Entry 2C15 (X-ray diffraction, 1.48 A resolution); this record covers chains A and B.

# Chain A (and B)
Protein: Delta-aminolevulinic acid dehydratase
From: Pseudomonas aeruginosa
Notes: EC 4.2.1.24; chain B of this document is another copy of the same molecule, construct and numbering; everything in this record applies to it too
UniProt: Q59643 (HEM2_PSEAE); numbering as in UniProt (aligned over 1-337)
Chain sequence (337 residues; numbered 1 to 337; the number before each row is that of its first residue):
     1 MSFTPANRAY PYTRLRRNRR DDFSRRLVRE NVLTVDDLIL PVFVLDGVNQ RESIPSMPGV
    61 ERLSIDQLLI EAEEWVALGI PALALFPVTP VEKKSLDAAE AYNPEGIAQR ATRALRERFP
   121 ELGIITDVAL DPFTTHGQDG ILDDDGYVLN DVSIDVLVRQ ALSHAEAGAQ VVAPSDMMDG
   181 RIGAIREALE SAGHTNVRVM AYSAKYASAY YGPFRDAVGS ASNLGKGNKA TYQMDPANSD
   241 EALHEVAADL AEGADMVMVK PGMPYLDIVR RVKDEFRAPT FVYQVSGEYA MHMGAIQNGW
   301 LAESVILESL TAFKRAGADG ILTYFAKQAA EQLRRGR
Unresolved in the structure: 1-2, 337 (chain B: 1, 221-227, 337)
Sequence notes: conflict V199 (Ile in Q59643)
Modified residues: K260 ((Z)-n^6-{3-carboxy-1-[(4-carboxy-2-oxobutoxy)methyl]propylidene}-L-lysine; LET)
Swiss-Prot annotation at these positions:
  - active site: K205 (Schiff-base intermediate with substrate)
  - binding site (5-aminolevulinate): R215, K229, S286, Y324
  - binding site (Mg(2+)): E245
Bound ions: Mg2+ near E245 (its only coordinating residue here)

# How chain A and chain B interact
Contacting residue pairs - 164 pairs, chain A then chain B:
  F3(A) - L243(B)  hydrophobic
  F3(A) - H244(B)
  F3(A) - E275(B)  hydrogen bond (backbone-side chain)
  F3(A) - F276(B)  hydrophobic
  R8(A) - H244(B)  hydrogen bond
  Y10(A) - D151(B)  hydrogen bond
  Y10(A) - D179(B)
  Y10(A) - G180(B)
  Y10(A) - E252(B)
  R14(A) - N150(B)
  R14(A) - D151(B)  salt bridge
  R14(A) - D179(B)
  L15(A) - D179(B)  hydrogen bond (backbone-side chain)
  L15(A) - H244(B)
  L15(A) - E245(B)
  R16(A) - Y147(B)  hydrogen bond
  R16(A) - V148(B)  hydrogen bond (side chain-backbone)
  R16(A) - N150(B)  hydrogen bond
  R16(A) - M177(B)
  R16(A) - M178(B)
  R16(A) - D179(B)  hydrogen bond (backbone-side chain)
  R16(A) - T231(B)  hydrogen bond (side chain-backbone)
  R16(A) - Y232(B)
  R19(A) - A230(B)
  R19(A) - T231(B)
  R19(A) - Y232(B)  hydrogen bond (side chain-backbone)
  R19(A) - Q233(B)
  R19(A) - M234(B)
  R19(A) - E241(B)  salt bridge
  R19(A) - E245(B)  salt bridge
  R20(A) - Y147(B)
  R20(A) - T231(B)
  R25(A) - A230(B)
  R29(A) - D235(B)  salt bridge
  R29(A) - A237(B)
  R29(A) - N238(B)
  E30(A) - A237(B)
  E30(A) - N238(B)  hydrogen bond (backbone-side chain)
  E30(A) - S239(B)  hydrogen bond (side chain-backbone)
  E30(A) - D240(B)  hydrogen bond (side chain-backbone)
  E30(A) - E241(B)  hydrogen bond (side chain-backbone)
  N31(A) - A237(B)  hydrogen bond (side chain-backbone)
  P55(A) - W300(B)
  S56(A) - W300(B)
  P58(A) - W300(B)  hydrophobic
  Y147(A) - R16(B)  hydrogen bond
  Y147(A) - R20(B)
  V148(A) - R16(B)  hydrogen bond (backbone-side chain)
  N150(A) - R14(B)
  N150(A) - R16(B)  hydrogen bond
  D151(A) - Y10(B)  hydrogen bond
  D151(A) - R14(B)  salt bridge
  I154(A) - Y10(B)
  M177(A) - R16(B)
  M178(A) - R16(B)
  D179(A) - Y10(B)
  D179(A) - R14(B)
  D179(A) - L15(B)  hydrogen bond (side chain-backbone)
  D179(A) - R16(B)  hydrogen bond (side chain-backbone)
  G180(A) - Y10(B)
  S208(A) - E308(B)  hydrogen bond
  A209(A) - L301(B)
  A209(A) - S304(B)
  A209(A) - V305(B)  hydrophobic
  A209(A) - E308(B)  hydrogen bond (backbone-side chain)
  Y210(A) - M263(B)
  Y210(A) - H292(B)  hydrogen bond
  Y210(A) - V305(B)
  Y210(A) - E308(B)
  Y210(A) - S309(B)
  P213(A) - W300(B)
  P213(A) - L301(B)
  A230(A) - R19(B)
  A230(A) - R25(B)
  T231(A) - R16(B)  hydrogen bond (backbone-side chain)
  T231(A) - R19(B)
  T231(A) - R20(B)
  Y232(A) - R16(B)
  Y232(A) - R19(B)  hydrogen bond (backbone-side chain)
  Q233(A) - R19(B)
  M234(A) - R19(B)
  D235(A) - R29(B)  salt bridge
  P236(A) - R315(B)  hydrogen bond (backbone-side chain)
  A237(A) - R29(B)
  A237(A) - E30(B)
  A237(A) - N31(B)  hydrogen bond (backbone-side chain)
  A237(A) - T311(B)
  A237(A) - R315(B)
  N238(A) - R29(B)
  N238(A) - E30(B)  hydrogen bond (side chain-backbone)
  N238(A) - R315(B)
  S239(A) - E30(B)  hydrogen bond (backbone-side chain)
  S239(A) - R315(B)
  D240(A) - E30(B)  hydrogen bond (backbone-side chain)
  E241(A) - R19(B)  salt bridge
  E241(A) - E30(B)  hydrogen bond (backbone-side chain)
  L243(A) - F3(B)  hydrophobic
  H244(A) - F3(B)
  H244(A) - R8(B)  hydrogen bond
  H244(A) - L15(B)
  E245(A) - L15(B)
  E245(A) - R19(B)  salt bridge
  E252(A) - Y10(B)
  M263(A) - Y210(B)
  M263(A) - M263(B)  hydrophobic
  M263(A) - P264(B)  hydrophobic
  M263(A) - L266(B)
  P264(A) - M263(B)  hydrophobic
  P264(A) - L266(B)
  P264(A) - A312(B)
  P264(A) - R315(B)  hydrogen bond (backbone-side chain)
  Y265(A) - E308(B)  hydrogen bond
  Y265(A) - R315(B)
  L266(A) - M263(B)
  L266(A) - P264(B)
  L266(A) - D267(B)
  D267(A) - L266(B)
  D267(A) - R270(B)
  D267(A) - R315(B)  salt bridge
  D267(A) - A316(B)
  I268(A) - R315(B)
  R270(A) - D267(B)
  E275(A) - F3(B)
  F276(A) - F3(B)  hydrophobic
  G287(A) - L301(B)
  A290(A) - W300(B)
  M291(A) - M291(B)
  M291(A) - H292(B)  hydrogen bond
  M291(A) - A295(B)  hydrophobic
  M291(A) - L301(B)  hydrophobic
  H292(A) - Y210(B)  hydrogen bond
  H292(A) - M291(B)
  G294(A) - W300(B)
  A295(A) - M291(B)  hydrophobic
  Q297(A) - W300(B)
  W300(A) - P55(B)  hydrogen bond (side chain-backbone)
  W300(A) - S56(B)
  W300(A) - P58(B)  hydrophobic
  W300(A) - P213(B)
  W300(A) - A290(B)
  W300(A) - G294(B)
  W300(A) - Q297(B)
  L301(A) - A209(B)
  L301(A) - Y210(B)  hydrophobic
  L301(A) - G287(B)
  L301(A) - M291(B)  hydrophobic
  S304(A) - A209(B)
  V305(A) - A209(B)  hydrophobic
  V305(A) - Y210(B)
  E308(A) - S208(B)  hydrogen bond
  E308(A) - A209(B)  hydrogen bond (side chain-backbone)
  E308(A) - Y210(B)
  E308(A) - Y265(B)  hydrogen bond
  S309(A) - Y210(B)
  A312(A) - P264(B)
  R315(A) - P236(B)  hydrogen bond (side chain-backbone)
  R315(A) - A237(B)
  R315(A) - N238(B)
  R315(A) - S239(B)
  R315(A) - P264(B)  hydrogen bond (side chain-backbone)
  R315(A) - Y265(B)
  R315(A) - D267(B)  salt bridge
  R315(A) - I268(B)
  A316(A) - D267(B)
Also at the interface, not in a pair above, chain A (76 interface residues in all): P5, V28, L149, G212, A247, R271, T311
Also at the interface, not in a pair above, chain B (78 interface residues in all): P5, V28, L149, I154, A207, G212, N228, A247, R271

# In short
The interface between chain A and chain B involves 76 residues on one side and 78 on the other; the contacts
include 43 hydrogen bonds and 10 salt bridges. Polar contacts include R14(A)-D151(B), R19(A)-E241(B) and
R19(A)-E245(B).
Chain A and chain B are both Delta-aminolevulinic acid dehydratase (Pseudomonas aeruginosa); the structure,
5-(4-Carboxy-2-oxo-butoxy)-4-oxo-pentanoic acid acid bound to Porphobilinogen synthase from Pseudomonas
aeruginosa, was determined by X-ray diffraction (same publication as 2C13, 2C14, 2C16, 2C18 and 2C19).
